Entry 2HT0 (X-ray diffraction, 2.00 A resolution); this record covers chains A and B of the 6 polymer chains in the assembly.

[Chain A]
Name: Integration host factor alpha-subunit
Organism: Escherichia coli
UniProtKB: P0A6X7 (IHFA_ECOLI); numbering as in UniProt (aligned over 1-99)
Chain sequence (99 residues; each row starts with the number of its first residue):
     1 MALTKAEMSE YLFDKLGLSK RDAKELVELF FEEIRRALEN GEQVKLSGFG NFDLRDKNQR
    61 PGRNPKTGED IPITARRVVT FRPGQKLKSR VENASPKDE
Disordered / not traced: 1, 98-99

[Chain B]
Name: Integration host factor beta-subunit
Organism: Escherichia coli
UniProtKB: P0A6Y1 (IHFB_ECOLI); residue numbers follow UniProt; this construct covers 1-94
Chain sequence (94 residues; row label = number of the first residue in the row):
     1 MTKSELIERL ATQQSHIPAK TVEDAVKEML EHMASTLAQG ERIEIRGFGS FSLHYRAPRT
    61 GRNPKTGDKV ELEGKYVPHF KPGKELRDRA NIYG
Disordered / not traced: 94

[How chain A and chain B interact]
Pairs across the interface (96; chain A residue first):
  A2(A) - E41(B)  hydrogen bond (backbone-side chain)
  A2(A) - R42(B)
  L3(A) - H32(B)
  L3(A) - M33(B)  hydrophobic
  L3(A) - T36(B)
  L3(A) - E41(B)
  L3(A) - R42(B)  hydrogen bond (backbone-backbone)
  L3(A) - I43(B)
  L3(A) - E44(B)  hydrogen bond (backbone-backbone)
  K5(A) - I45(B)
  E7(A) - H32(B)
  M8(A) - M29(B)  hydrophobic
  M8(A) - H32(B)
  Y11(A) - E28(B)  hydrogen bond
  Y11(A) - H32(B)
  L12(A) - A25(B)
  L12(A) - E28(B)
  K15(A) - E28(B)
  L16(A) - D24(B)
  L16(A) - A25(B)
  L16(A) - E28(B)
  L18(A) - T21(B)
  D22(A) - H16(B)  salt bridge
  E25(A) - Q14(B)  hydrogen bond
  E25(A) - H16(B)  salt bridge
  L26(A) - A25(B)  hydrophobic
  V27(A) - M29(B)  hydrophobic
  L29(A) - L10(B)  hydrophobic
  L29(A) - Q13(B)
  L29(A) - Q14(B)
  F30(A) - L6(B)  hydrophobic
  F30(A) - M29(B)  hydrophobic
  F30(A) - L30(B)  hydrophobic
  F31(A) - M33(B)  hydrophobic
  F31(A) - I45(B)  hydrophobic
  F31(A) - F48(B)  hydrophobic
  E32(A) - R89(B)  salt bridge
  E33(A) - M1(B)
  E33(A) - L6(B)
  E33(A) - R9(B)  salt bridge
  E33(A) - L10(B)
  E33(A) - Q13(B)  hydrogen bond
  I34(A) - F48(B)  hydrophobic
  R35(A) - G47(B)  hydrogen bond (side chain-backbone)
  R35(A) - F48(B)
  R35(A) - E85(B)  salt bridge
  R35(A) - L86(B)
  R35(A) - R89(B)
  R36(A) - Q13(B)  hydrogen bond
  R36(A) - R89(B)
  L38(A) - L86(B)  hydrophobic
  E39(A) - R89(B)  salt bridge
  E42(A) - M1(B)  hydrogen bond (side chain-backbone)
  Q43(A) - M1(B)  hydrogen bond (backbone-backbone)
  V44(A) - M1(B)
  K45(A) - M1(B)  hydrogen bond (backbone-backbone)
  K45(A) - T2(B)
  K45(A) - K3(B)  hydrogen bond (backbone-backbone)
  L46(A) - K3(B)
  L46(A) - L6(B)  hydrophobic
  S47(A) - K3(B)  hydrogen bond (backbone-side chain)
  F49(A) - M33(B)  hydrophobic
  F49(A) - F51(B)  hydrophobic
  F52(A) - F48(B)  hydrophobic
  F52(A) - F51(B)  hydrophobic
  F52(A) - F80(B)  hydrophobic
  D56(A) - Y93(B)  hydrogen bond
  R76(A) - N91(B)
  R76(A) - Y93(B)
  R77(A) - A90(B)
  R77(A) - N91(B)  hydrogen bond (backbone-side chain)
  R77(A) - I92(B)
  R77(A) - Y93(B)
  V79(A) - P82(B)
  V79(A) - A90(B)  hydrophobic
  F81(A) - F80(B)  hydrophobic
  P83(A) - P78(B)  hydrophobic
  R90(A) - E31(B)  salt bridge
  R90(A) - A34(B)
  R90(A) - S35(B)
  R90(A) - A38(B)
  V91(A) - L37(B)
  V91(A) - A38(B)
  V91(A) - Y76(B)
  V91(A) - P78(B)
  E92(A) - K75(B)
  E92(A) - Y76(B)  hydrogen bond (backbone-backbone)
  A94(A) - A38(B)
  A94(A) - L53(B)  hydrophobic
  A94(A) - Y76(B)
  S95(A) - Q39(B)
  S95(A) - G40(B)
  P96(A) - G40(B)
  P96(A) - Y76(B)
  K97(A) - Q39(B)
  K97(A) - G40(B)  hydrogen bond (backbone-backbone)
Other interface residues (no listed pair), chain A (51 interface residues in all): T4, A37, L54, A75, L87, K88
Other interface residues (no listed pair), chain B (50 interface residues in all): I17, V22, V26, V77

[Overview]
51 residues of chain A face 50 of chain B across their interface, with 17 hydrogen bonds and 7 salt bridges.
Among the polar pairs are D22(A)-H16(B), E25(A)-H16(B) and E32(A)-R89(B).
Chain A is Integration host factor alpha-subunit and chain B is Integration host factor beta-subunit, both
from Escherichia coli; the structure, IHF bound to doubly nicked DNA, was determined by X-ray diffraction.
